Entry 7LLY (electron microscopy, 3.30 A resolution); this record covers chains P and R of the 6 polymer chains in the assembly.

[Chain P]
Protein: Pro-glucagon
Source organism: Sus scrofa
UniProt: P01274 (GLUC_PIG); residues 1-37 here correspond to UniProt positions 53-89 (UniProt number = residue number + 52)
Sequence (37 residues; row label = number of the first residue in the row):
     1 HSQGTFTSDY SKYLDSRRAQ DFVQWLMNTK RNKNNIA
Not modelled in the structure: 27-37
Curated features (UniProtKB/Swiss-Prot):
  - site: Arg31, Asn32 (Cleavage)
  - modified residue: Ser2 (Phosphoserine)

[Chain R]
Protein: Glucagon-like peptide 1 receptor
Source organism: Homo sapiens
UniProt: P43220 (GLP1R_HUMAN); residues 24-463 here = UniProt positions 24-463
Sequence (491 residues; row label = number of the first residue in the row; numbers below 1 keep their minus sign (Met-8 is residue -8)):
    -8 MKTIIALSYI FCLVFADYKD DDDLEVLFQG PARPQGATVS LWETVQKWRE YRRQCQRSLT
    52 EDPPPATDLF CNRTFDEYAC WPDGEPGSFV NVSCPWYLPW ASSVPQGHVY RFCTAEGLWL
   112 QKDNSSLPWR DLSECEESKR GERSSPEEQL LFLYIIYTVG YALSFSALVI ASAILLGFRH
   172 LHCTRNYIHL NLFASFILRA LSVFIKDAAL KWMYSTAAQQ HQWDGLLSYQ DSLSCRLVFL
   232 LMQYCVAANY YWLLVEGVYL YTLLAFSVFS EQWIFRLYVS IGWGVPLLFV VPWGIVKYLY
   292 EDEGCWTRNS NMNYWLIIRL PILFAIGVNF LIFVRVICIV VSKLKANLMC KTDIKCRLAK
   352 STLTLIPLLG THEVIFAFVM DEHARGTLRF IKLFTELSFT SFQGLMVAIL YCFVNNEVQL
   412 EFRKSWERWR LEHLHIQRDS SMKPLKCPTS SLSSGATAGS SMYTATCQAS CSPAGLEVLF
   472 QGPHHHHHHH H
Not modelled in the structure: -8 to 34, 68-69, 127-137, 207-218, 338-344, 422-482
Disulfides: Cys62-Cys104, Cys85-Cys126, Cys226-Cys296
Differences from the reference sequence: expression tag (-8 to 23, 464-482); conflict Phe260 (Leu in P43220)
From the paper describing this entry:
  - mutagenesis - R190A: unchanged binding to oxyntomodulin
  - mutagenesis - Y152A, R190A (>30-fold): decreased binding to GLP-1
  - mutagenesis - R190A, K197A: decreased binding to exendin-P5

[How chain P and chain R interact]
Contacting residue pairs (38):
  His1(P) - Gln234(R)
  His1(P) - Val237(R)
  His1(P) - Tyr241(R)
  His1(P) - Trp306(R)
  His1(P) - Arg310(R)
  Ser2(P) - Leu384(R)
  Ser2(P) - Glu387(R)  hydrogen bond
  Ser2(P) - Leu388(R)
  Gln3(P) - Tyr148(R)
  Gln3(P) - Tyr152(R)
  Gln3(P) - Val194(R)
  Gln3(P) - Leu388(R)
  Gly4(P) - Trp306(R)
  Thr5(P) - Trp306(R)
  Phe6(P) - Leu141(R)
  Phe6(P) - Leu144(R)  hydrophobic
  Thr7(P) - Lys197(R)  hydrogen bond
  Thr7(P) - Thr298(R)
  Ser8(P) - Thr298(R)
  Ser8(P) - Asn300(R)  hydrogen bond
  Asp9(P) - Leu141(R)
  Asp9(P) - Arg380(R)  salt bridge
  Tyr10(P) - Leu141(R)  hydrophobic
  Tyr10(P) - Leu201(R)  hydrophobic
  Ser11(P) - Tyr205(R)  hydrogen bond (backbone-side chain)
  Ser11(P) - Thr298(R)
  Ser11(P) - Arg299(R)
  Lys12(P) - Arg299(R)
  Tyr13(P) - Glu138(R)
  Tyr13(P) - Leu141(R)  hydrophobic
  Leu14(P) - Tyr205(R)  hydrophobic
  Asp15(P) - Val36(R)
  Asp15(P) - Tyr205(R)
  Asp15(P) - Arg299(R)  salt bridge
  Arg18(P) - Val36(R)
  Arg18(P) - Tyr205(R)
  Ala19(P) - Val36(R)  hydrophobic
  Leu26(P) - Asp67(R)
Also at the interface, not in a pair above, chain P (20 interface residues in all): Gln20, Val23
Also at the interface, not in a pair above, chain R (33 interface residues in all): Gln37, Phe66, Ala70, Leu89, Leu142, Tyr145, Phe230, Leu314, Asp372, Lys383
Interface features reported in the paper:
  - residue pairs: Tyr148(R)-Gln3(P), Tyr152(R)-Gln3(P), Gln234(R)-His1(P), Tyr241(R)-His1(P), Trp306(R)-His1(P), Arg310(R)-His1(P), Lys383(R)-Ser2(P), Leu384(R)-Ser2(P), Glu387(R)-Ser2(P) (hydrogen bond), Leu388(R)-Gln3(P) (hydrophobic contact)

[Summary]
Chain P and chain R form an interface of 20 and 33 residues respectively; the contacts include 4 hydrogen
bonds and 2 salt bridges. Polar pairs include Asp9(P)-Arg380(R), Asp15(P)-Arg299(R) and Ser2(P)-Glu387(R). The
authors report contacts between Tyr148(R) and Gln3(P), Tyr152(R) and Gln3(P) and Gln234(R) and His1(P) among
others; a hydrogen bond between Glu387(R) and Ser2(P); a hydrophobic contact between Leu388(R) and Gln3(P).
From the paper: Y152A and R190A of chain R reduce binding to GLP-1; R190A and K197A of chain R reduce binding
to exendin-P5.
Here chain P is Pro-glucagon (Sus scrofa) and chain R is Glucagon-like peptide 1 receptor (Homo sapiens).
Entry 7LLY (Oxyntomodulin-bound Glucagon-Like Peptide-1 (GLP-1) Receptor in complex with Gs protein) was
determined by electron microscopy (same publication as 7LLL).
